PDB entry 2B5I | X-ray diffraction, 2.30 A resolution | chains A and D of the 4 polymer chains in the assembly

[Chain A]
Molecule: Interleukin-2
Source organism: Homo sapiens
UniProt: P60568 (IL2_HUMAN); residues 1-133 here correspond to UniProt positions 21-153 (UniProt number = residue number + 20)
Amino-acid sequence (133 residues; numbered 1 to 133; the number before each row is that of its first residue):
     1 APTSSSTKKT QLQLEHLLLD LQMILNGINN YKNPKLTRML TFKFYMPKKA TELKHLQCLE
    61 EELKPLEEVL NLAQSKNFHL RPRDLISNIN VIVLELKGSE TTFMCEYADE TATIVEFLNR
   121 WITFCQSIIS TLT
Not modelled in the structure: 1-5, 76-79, 99-102
Disulfides: Cys58-Cys105

[Chain D]
Molecule: Interleukin-2 receptor alpha chain
Source organism: Homo sapiens
UniProt: P01589 (IL2RA_HUMAN); residues 1-217 here correspond to UniProt positions 22-238 (UniProt number = residue number + 21)
Amino-acid sequence (217 residues; numbered 1 to 217; the number before each row is that of its first residue):
     1 ELCDDDPPEI PHATFKAMAY KEGTMLNCEC KRGFRRIKSG SLYMLCTGNS SHSSWDNQCQ
    61 CTSSATRQTT KQVTPQPEEQ KERKTTEMQS PMQPVDQASL PGHCREPPPW ENEATERIYH
   121 FVVGQMVYYQ CVQGYRALHR GPAESVCKMT HGKTRWTQPQ LICTGEMETS QFPGEEKPQA
   181 SPEGRPESET SCLVTTTDFQ IQTEMAATME TSIFTTE
Not modelled in the structure: 48-52, 65-102, 166-217
Sequence notes: engineered mutation Gln68 (Asn89 in P01589)
Disulfides: Cys3-Cys147, Cys28-Cys59, Cys30-Cys61, Cys46-Cys104, Cys131-Cys163

[Chain A / chain D interface]
Pairs across the interface (31):
  Lys35(A) with Leu2(D)
  Arg38(A) with Cys3(D), hydrogen bond (side chain-backbone); Asp4(D), hydrogen bond (side chain-backbone); Asp5(D), hydrogen bond (side chain-backbone); His120(D)
  Phe42(A) with Asn27(D); Leu42(D), hydrophobic; Tyr43(D), hydrophobic; His120(D)
  Lys43(A) with Glu29(D), salt bridge; Arg36(D), hydrogen bond (backbone-side chain); Leu42(D)
  Phe44(A) with Leu42(D), hydrophobic
  Tyr45(A) with Arg35(D); Arg36(D), hydrogen bond (side chain-backbone)
  Glu61(A) with Lys38(D); Ser39(D), hydrogen bond (backbone-backbone)
  Glu62(A) with Arg36(D), salt bridge
  Lys64(A) with Ser39(D); Ser41(D)
  Pro65(A) with Arg36(D); Gly40(D); Leu42(D)
  Glu68(A) with Ser41(D), hydrogen bond; Leu42(D), hydrogen bond (side chain-backbone); Tyr43(D), hydrogen bond (backbone-side chain)
  Val69(A) with Leu42(D), hydrophobic
  Leu72(A) with Met25(D), hydrophobic; Tyr43(D)
  Gln74(A) with Glu1(D)
  Tyr107(A) with Arg35(D)
Also at the interface, not in a pair above, chain A (16 interface residues in all): Thr41
Also at the interface, not in a pair above, chain D (20 interface residues in all): Asp6, Asn57, Tyr119

[Summary]
16 residues of chain A and 20 residues of chain D are in contact; the contacts include 9 hydrogen bonds and 2
salt bridges. Among the polar pairs are Lys43(A)-Glu29(D), Glu62(A)-Arg36(D) and Arg38(A)-Cys3(D).
Here chain A is Interleukin-2 and chain D is Interleukin-2 receptor alpha chain, both from Homo sapiens. Entry
2B5I (cytokine receptor complex) was determined by X-ray diffraction.
